PDB entry 4EEF | X-ray diffraction, 2.70 A resolution | chains A and B of the 3 polymer chains in the assembly

== Chain A ==
Molecule: Hemagglutinin HA1 chain
From: Influenza A virus
UniProt: Q9WFX3 (HEMA_I18A0); the construct lacks a stretch of the UniProt sequence, so the offset changes along the chain: 7-54 = UniProt 14-61; 55-83 = UniProt 63-91; 84-95 = UniProt 93-104; 96-125 = UniProt 106-135; 3 more segments
Sequence (331 residues; row label = number of the first residue in the row; a row labelled like 125A-125C holds insertion residues (125A, then the next letters in order)):
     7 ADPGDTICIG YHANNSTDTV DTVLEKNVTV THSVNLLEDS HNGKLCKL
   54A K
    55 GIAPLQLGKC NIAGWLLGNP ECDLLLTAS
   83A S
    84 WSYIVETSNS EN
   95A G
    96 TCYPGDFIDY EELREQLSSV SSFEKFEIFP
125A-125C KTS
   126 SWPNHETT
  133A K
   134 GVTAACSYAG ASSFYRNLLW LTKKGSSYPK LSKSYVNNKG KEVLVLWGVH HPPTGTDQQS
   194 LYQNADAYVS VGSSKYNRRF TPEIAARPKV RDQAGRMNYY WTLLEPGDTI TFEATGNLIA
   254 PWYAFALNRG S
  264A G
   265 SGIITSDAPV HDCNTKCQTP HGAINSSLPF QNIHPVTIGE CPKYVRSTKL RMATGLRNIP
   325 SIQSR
Disordered / not traced: 7-9, 327-329
Disulfides: Cys52-Cys277, Cys64-Cys76, Cys97-Cys139, Cys281-Cys305
Covalent attachments: N-acetylglucosamine (NAG) linked to Asn95
Sequence notes: conflict Asp8 (Thr15 in Q9WFX3), Pro9 (Asn16 in Q9WFX3), Gly10 (Ala17 in Q9WFX3)
UniProt features mapped onto this chain:
  - site: Arg329 (Cleavage)
  - glycosylation (N-linked (GlcNAc...) asparagine): Asn20, Asn21, Asn33, Asn95, Asn289

== Chain B ==
Molecule: Hemagglutinin HA2 chain
From: Influenza A virus
UniProt: Q9WFX3 (HEMA_I18A0); residues 1-176 here correspond to UniProt positions 345-520 (UniProt number = residue number + 344)
Sequence (179 residues; row label = number of the first residue in the row):
     1 GLFGAIAGFI EGGWTGMIDG WYGYHHQNEQ GSGYAADQKS TQNAIDGITN KVNSVIEKMN
    61 TQFTAVGKEF NNLERRIENL NKKVDDGFLD IWTYNAELLV LLENERTLDF HDSNVRNLYE
   121 KVKSQLKNNA KEIGNGCFEF YHKCDDACME SVRNGTYDYP KYSEESKLNR EEIDGVSGR
Disordered / not traced: 174-179
Disulfides: Cys144-Cys148
Sequence notes: expression tag (177-179)
UniProt features mapped onto this chain:
  - glycosylation: Asn154 (N-linked (GlcNAc...) asparagine)

== How chain A and chain B interact ==
Pairs across the interface - 124 pairs, chain A then chain B:
  Gly10(A) - Glu139(B)
  Asp11(A) - Gln27(B)
  Asp11(A) - Asn28(B)
  Asp11(A) - Phe138(B)
  Asp11(A) - Glu139(B)
  Asp11(A) - Phe140(B)  hydrogen bond (backbone-backbone)
  Asp11(A) - Lys143(B)
  Asp11(A) - Cys144(B)  hydrogen bond (side chain-backbone)
  Thr12(A) - His26(B)
  Thr12(A) - Gln27(B)  hydrogen bond (backbone-backbone)
  Thr12(A) - Phe138(B)
  Thr12(A) - Glu139(B)
  Ile13(A) - Tyr24(B)  hydrophobic
  Ile13(A) - His25(B)
  Ile13(A) - His26(B)
  Ile13(A) - Gly136(B)
  Ile13(A) - Phe138(B)  hydrogen bond (backbone-backbone)
  Ile13(A) - Met149(B)  hydrophobic
  Cys14(A) - Tyr24(B)
  Cys14(A) - His25(B)  hydrogen bond (backbone-backbone)
  Cys14(A) - Gly136(B)
  Cys14(A) - Cys137(B)  hydrophobic
  Ile15(A) - Ile10(B)
  Ile15(A) - Trp14(B)
  Ile15(A) - Gly23(B)
  Ile15(A) - Tyr24(B)  hydrophobic
  Ile15(A) - Tyr119(B)  hydrophobic
  Ile15(A) - Val122(B)  hydrophobic
  Ile15(A) - Gly136(B)  hydrogen bond (backbone-backbone)
  Gly16(A) - Trp14(B)
  Gly16(A) - Met17(B)
  Gly16(A) - Tyr22(B)
  Gly16(A) - Gly23(B)  hydrogen bond (backbone-backbone)
  Tyr17(A) - Ala5(B)
  Tyr17(A) - Ile6(B)  hydrophobic
  Tyr17(A) - Ala7(B)
  Tyr17(A) - Ile10(B)
  Tyr17(A) - Glu11(B)
  Tyr17(A) - Gly12(B)  hydrogen bond (side chain-backbone)
  Tyr17(A) - Gly13(B)  hydrogen bond (side chain-backbone)
  Tyr17(A) - Trp14(B)  hydrogen bond (backbone-backbone)
  Tyr17(A) - Trp21(B)
  His18(A) - Met17(B)  hydrogen bond (side chain-backbone)
  His18(A) - Ile18(B)
  His18(A) - Gly20(B)  hydrogen bond (side chain-backbone)
  His18(A) - Trp21(B)  hydrogen bond (backbone-backbone)
  Ala19(A) - Trp14(B)
  Ala19(A) - Thr15(B)
  Val26(A) - Asn104(B)
  Asp27(A) - Asn104(B)  hydrogen bond (backbone-side chain)
  Thr28(A) - Leu101(B)
  Thr28(A) - Asn104(B)
  Thr28(A) - Glu105(B)  hydrogen bond
  Thr28(A) - Leu108(B)
  Val29(A) - Leu101(B)
  Val29(A) - Glu105(B)  hydrogen bond (backbone-side chain)
  Leu30(A) - Glu105(B)  hydrogen bond (backbone-side chain)
  Glu31(A) - Glu105(B)
  Val34(A) - Leu108(B)  hydrophobic
  Val36(A) - Leu108(B)  hydrophobic
  Leu42(A) - Val100(B)  hydrophobic
  Glu106(A) - Glu69(B)
  Glu106(A) - Phe70(B)
  Glu106(A) - Asn71(B)
  Arg109(A) - Glu69(B)  salt bridge
  Glu110(A) - Lys68(B)  salt bridge
  Gly264A(A) - Thr64(B)
  Ser265(A) - Thr64(B)
  Ile267(A) - Val66(B)
  Pro293(A) - Ile56(B)  hydrophobic
  Phe294(A) - Met59(B)  hydrophobic
  Phe294(A) - Ala96(B)  hydrophobic
  Gln295(A) - Gln62(B)  hydrogen bond
  Val300(A) - Ala65(B)
  Val300(A) - Val66(B)  hydrophobic
  Thr301(A) - Gln62(B)
  Thr301(A) - Phe63(B)
  Thr301(A) - Thr64(B)
  Thr301(A) - Ala65(B)  hydrogen bond (backbone-backbone)
  Ile302(A) - Thr64(B)
  Ile302(A) - Val66(B)  hydrophobic
  Gly303(A) - Gln62(B)
  Gly303(A) - Phe63(B)
  Gly303(A) - Thr64(B)  hydrogen bond (backbone-side chain)
  Glu304(A) - Thr61(B)  hydrogen bond
  Glu304(A) - Gln62(B)
  Glu304(A) - Phe63(B)
  Cys305(A) - Thr61(B)
  Cys305(A) - Gln62(B)  hydrogen bond (backbone-backbone)
  Pro306(A) - Gln62(B)
  Lys307(A) - Gln62(B)
  Lys307(A) - Trp92(B)
  Tyr308(A) - Gln62(B)
  Tyr308(A) - Leu89(B)  hydrophobic
  Val309(A) - Leu89(B)  hydrophobic
  Val309(A) - Trp92(B)
  Val309(A) - Thr93(B)
  Arg310(A) - Leu89(B)
  Arg310(A) - Asp90(B)  salt bridge
  Arg310(A) - Thr93(B)  hydrogen bond (backbone-side chain)
  Ser311(A) - Glu97(B)
  Leu314(A) - Ala96(B)
  Leu314(A) - Val100(B)  hydrophobic
  Arg315(A) - Val100(B)
  Arg315(A) - Asn104(B)  hydrogen bond (backbone-side chain)
  Met316(A) - Val52(B)  hydrophobic
  Met316(A) - Val100(B)  hydrophobic
  Met316(A) - Asn104(B)
  Ala317(A) - Asn104(B)  hydrogen bond (backbone-side chain)
  Ala317(A) - Thr107(B)
  Thr318(A) - Trp21(B)
  Thr318(A) - Ile48(B)
  Thr318(A) - Thr107(B)
  Thr318(A) - His111(B)  hydrogen bond (backbone-side chain)
  Gly319(A) - Trp21(B)
  Gly319(A) - His111(B)
  Leu320(A) - Ile6(B)  hydrophobic
  Leu320(A) - Trp21(B)
  Leu320(A) - His111(B)
  Arg321(A) - Leu108(B)
  Ile323(A) - Glu11(B)
  Ile323(A) - Gly12(B)
  Ile323(A) - Gly13(B)
  Ser325(A) - Gly13(B)
Also at the interface, not in a pair above, chain A (55 interface residues in all): Thr37, His38, Gly266, Ile268, Pro299
Also at the interface, not in a pair above, chain B (62 interface residues in all): Asp19, Glu29, Glu74, Asp86, Leu102

== Overview ==
The interface between chain A and chain B involves 55 residues on one side and 62 on the other; the contacts
include 26 hydrogen bonds and 3 salt bridges. Polar contacts include Arg109(A)-Glu69(B), Glu110(A)-Lys68(B)
and Arg310(A)-Asp90(B). N-acetylglucosamine is covalently linked to Asn95(A).
Chain A is Hemagglutinin HA1 chain and chain B is Hemagglutinin HA2 chain, both from Influenza A virus; the
structure, Crystal structure of the designed inhibitor protein F-HB80.4 in complex with the 1918 influenza
virus hemagglutinin, was determined by X-ray diffraction.
